5GIP - chains A and H of the 10 polymer chains in the assembly; structure by X-ray diffraction, 3.13 A resolution.

Chain A:
Molecule: C/D box methylation guide ribonucleoprotein complex aNOP56 subunit
Source organism: Sulfolobus solfataricus
UniProtKB: A0A0E3MJI1 (A0A0E3MJI1_SULSF); residues 4-380 here correspond to UniProt positions 3-379 (UniProt number = residue number - 1)
Sequence (388 residues; each row starts with the number of its first residue):
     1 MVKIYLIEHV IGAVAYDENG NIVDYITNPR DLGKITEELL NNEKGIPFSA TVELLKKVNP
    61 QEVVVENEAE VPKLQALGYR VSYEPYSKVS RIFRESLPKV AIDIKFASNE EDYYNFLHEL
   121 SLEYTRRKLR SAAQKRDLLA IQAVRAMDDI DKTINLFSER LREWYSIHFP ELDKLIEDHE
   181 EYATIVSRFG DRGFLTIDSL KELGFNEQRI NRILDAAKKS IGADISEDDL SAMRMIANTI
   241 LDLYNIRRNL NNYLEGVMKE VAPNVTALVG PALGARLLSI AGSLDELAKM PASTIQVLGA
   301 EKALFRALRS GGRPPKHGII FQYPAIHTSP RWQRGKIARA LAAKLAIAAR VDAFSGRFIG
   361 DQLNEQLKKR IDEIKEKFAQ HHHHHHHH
Disordered / not traced: 1-2, 378-388
Construct notes: initiating methionine (1); expression tag (2-3, 381-388)
From the paper describing this entry:
  - binding site for substrate: His327
  - binding site for C/d RNA (chain H): Arg313

Chain H:
Molecule: C/d RNA
Sequence (41 nucleotides; numbered 1 to 41; the number before each row is that of its first residue):
     1 GGGAGUCUUG UGAUGAGAAC ACUCAUGGUC UGAAGACUCC C
Disordered / not traced: 1-7, 38-41

Chain A / chain H interface:
Residue-residue contacts (44):
  Lys152(A) with A21(H), hydrogen bond to the phosphate; C22(H), salt bridge to the phosphate
  Leu156(A) with U23(H), sugar contact
  Glu159(A) with C22(H), hydrogen bond to the sugar; U23(H), sugar contact
  Arg160(A) with U23(H), hydrogen bond to the phosphate; C24(H), salt bridge to the phosphate
  Glu163(A) with C24(H), hydrogen bond to the sugar
  Gln296(A) with A16(H), base contact
  Gly299(A) with A19(H), hydrogen bond to the sugar; C20(H), sugar contact
  Ala300(A) with A19(H), phosphate contact; C20(H), phosphate contact
  Lys302(A) with C20(H), phosphate contact; A21(H), salt bridge to the phosphate
  Ala303(A) with A18(H), base contact; C20(H), hydrogen bond to the phosphate
  Arg306(A) with A18(H), base contact
  Arg313(A) with A16(H), sugar contact; G17(H), base contact; A18(H), salt bridge to the phosphate
  Pro314(A) with A16(H), hydrogen bond to the sugar; A18(H), hydrogen bond to the sugar
  Pro315(A) with A18(H), sugar contact; A19(H), phosphate contact
  Lys316(A) with G17(H), salt bridge to the phosphate; A19(H), salt bridge to the phosphate
  His317(A) with A19(H), salt bridge to the phosphate
  Gly318(A) with A19(H), hydrogen bond to the sugar
  Phe321(A) with A19(H), stacking on the base
  Gly335(A) with A16(H), hydrogen bond to the base
  Lys336(A) with U14(H), salt bridge to the phosphate; G15(H), salt bridge to the phosphate; A16(H), base contact
  Arg339(A) with A13(H), salt bridge to the phosphate; U14(H), salt bridge to the phosphate; G15(H), hydrogen bond to the base; A16(H), base contact
  Ala343(A) with G12(H), phosphate contact
  Lys344(A) with U11(H), phosphate contact; G12(H), salt bridge to the phosphate
  Arg370(A) with A13(H), salt bridge to the phosphate; U14(H), salt bridge to the phosphate
  Glu373(A) with U8(H), hydrogen bond to the sugar
Also at the interface, not in a pair above, chain A (29 interface residues in all): Asn155, Ala307, Ile319, Ile347

Summary:
29 residues of chain A and 15 residues of chain H are in contact; the contacts include 12 hydrogen bonds, 14
salt bridges and 1 aromatic stacking contact. Polar pairs include Gly335(A)-A16(H), Arg339(A)-G15(H) and
Glu159(A)-C22(H). The paper reports a binding site for substrate at His327(A); a binding site for C/d RNA
(chain H) at Arg313(A).
Chain A is C/D box methylation guide ribonucleoprotein complex aNOP56 subunit (Sulfolobus solfataricus) and
chain H is C/d RNA; the structure, Crystal structure of box C/D RNP with 13 nt guide regions and 11 nt
substrates, was determined by X-ray diffraction together with 5GIN and 5GIO from the same study.
